Entry 1BRA (X-ray diffraction, 2.20 A resolution); this record covers chain A.

Chain A:
Molecule: Trypsin
Organism: Rattus rattus
Notes: EC 3.4.21.4
UniProtKB: P00763 (TRY2_RAT); the construct lacks a stretch of the UniProt sequence and is renumbered around it, so the offset changes along the chain: 16-34 = UniProt 24-42; 37-64 = UniProt 43-70; 66-125 = UniProt 71-130; 127-130 = UniProt 131-134; 6 more segments
Chain sequence (223 residues; row label = number of the first residue in the row; note: 10 numbers in that range are skipped by the numbering (no residue carries them; nothing is unmodelled there)):
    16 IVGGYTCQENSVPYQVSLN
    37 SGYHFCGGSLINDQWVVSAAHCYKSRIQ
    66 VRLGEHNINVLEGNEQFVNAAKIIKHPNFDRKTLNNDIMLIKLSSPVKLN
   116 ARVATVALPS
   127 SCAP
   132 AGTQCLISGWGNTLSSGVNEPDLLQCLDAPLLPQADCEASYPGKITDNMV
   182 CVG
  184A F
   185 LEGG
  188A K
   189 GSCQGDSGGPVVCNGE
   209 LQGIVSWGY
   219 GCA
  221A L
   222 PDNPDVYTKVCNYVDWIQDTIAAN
Differences from the reference sequence: conflict Gly189 (Asp194 in P00763), Asp226 (Gly227 in P00763)
Disulfide bonds: Cys22-Cys157, Cys42-Cys58, Cys128-Cys232, Cys136-Cys201, Cys168-Cys182, Cys191-Cys220
Metal / ion sites: Ca2+: Glu70, Asn72, Val75, Glu77, Glu80
Small-molecule neighbours: benzamidine (BEN): Ser190, Cys191, Gln192, Ser195, Val213, Ser214, Trp215, Gly216, Tyr217, Gly219, Cys220, Asp226

Summary:
Ligands of chain A: benzamidine. The Ca2+ site is built by Glu70, Asn72, Val75, Glu77 and Glu80.
Chain A is Trypsin (Rattus rattus); the structure, Relocating A negative charge in the binding pocket of
trypsin, was determined by X-ray diffraction (same publication as 1BRC).
